5VE5 - chain A; structure by X-ray diffraction, 2.35 A resolution.

== Chain A ==
Molecule: BpPRF
From: Paraburkholderia phytofirmans (strain DSM 17436 / LMG 22146 / PsJN)
Notes: EC 1.13.11.18, 2.8.1.1
UniProt: B2TEQ2 (B2TEQ2_PARPJ); residues 1-357 here = UniProt positions 1-357
Amino-acid sequence (377 residues; numbered -19 to 357; the number before each row is that of its first residue; numbers below 1 keep their minus sign (Met-19 is residue -19)):
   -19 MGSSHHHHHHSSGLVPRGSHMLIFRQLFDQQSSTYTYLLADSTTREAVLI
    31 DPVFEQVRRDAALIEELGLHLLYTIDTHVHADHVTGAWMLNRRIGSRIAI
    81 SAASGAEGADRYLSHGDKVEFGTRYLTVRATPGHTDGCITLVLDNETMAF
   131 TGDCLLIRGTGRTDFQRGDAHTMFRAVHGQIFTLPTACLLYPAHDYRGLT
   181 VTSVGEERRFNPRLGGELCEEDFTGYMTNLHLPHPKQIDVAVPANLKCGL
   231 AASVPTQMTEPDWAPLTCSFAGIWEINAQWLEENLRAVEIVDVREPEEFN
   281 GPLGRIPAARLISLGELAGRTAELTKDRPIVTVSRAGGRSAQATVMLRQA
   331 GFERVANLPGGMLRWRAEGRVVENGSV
Not modelled in the structure: -19 to -2, 232-239, 357
Sequence notes: expression tag (-19 to 0); engineered mutation Ser314 (Cys in B2TEQ2)
Metal / ion sites: Fe ion: His58, His114, Asp133
Small-molecule neighbours: glutathione (GSH): Ser12, Asp62, His114, Asp133, Leu136, Thr140, Gly141, Arg142, Phe145, His174, Tyr176, Arg193, Leu212, Pro213, Pro215, Lys216
What the authors report for this chain:
  - binding site for glutathione: Arg142, Tyr176, Arg193, Lys216
  - binding site for glutathione: Leu212, Pro215 (by similarity / conservation)
  - specificity-determining residues: Ala316, Arg319 (proposed by the authors, not directly observed)

== Overview ==
Ligands of chain A: glutathione. The Fe ion site is built by His58, His114 and Asp133. From the paper: a
binding site for glutathione at Arg142, Tyr176 and Arg193 among others; specificity determinants Ala316 and
Arg319.
Chain A is BpPRF (Paraburkholderia phytofirmans (strain DSM 17436 / LMG 22146 / PsJN)); the structure, Crystal
structure of persulfide dioxygenase rhodanese fusion protein with rhodanese domain inactivating mutation
(C314S) from Burkholderia ..., was determined by X-ray diffraction together with 5VE3 and 5VE4 from the same
study.
